Entry 8ZCE (electron microscopy, 3.10 A resolution); this record covers chains A and N of the 5 polymer chains in the assembly.

# Chain A
Molecule: Guanine nucleotide-binding protein G(s) subunit alpha isoforms short
Source organism: Homo sapiens
UniProt: P63092 (GNAS2_HUMAN); residue numbers follow UniProt; this construct covers 2-394
Chain sequence (402 residues; each row starts with the number of its first residue; numbers below 1 keep their minus sign (Met-7 is residue -7)):
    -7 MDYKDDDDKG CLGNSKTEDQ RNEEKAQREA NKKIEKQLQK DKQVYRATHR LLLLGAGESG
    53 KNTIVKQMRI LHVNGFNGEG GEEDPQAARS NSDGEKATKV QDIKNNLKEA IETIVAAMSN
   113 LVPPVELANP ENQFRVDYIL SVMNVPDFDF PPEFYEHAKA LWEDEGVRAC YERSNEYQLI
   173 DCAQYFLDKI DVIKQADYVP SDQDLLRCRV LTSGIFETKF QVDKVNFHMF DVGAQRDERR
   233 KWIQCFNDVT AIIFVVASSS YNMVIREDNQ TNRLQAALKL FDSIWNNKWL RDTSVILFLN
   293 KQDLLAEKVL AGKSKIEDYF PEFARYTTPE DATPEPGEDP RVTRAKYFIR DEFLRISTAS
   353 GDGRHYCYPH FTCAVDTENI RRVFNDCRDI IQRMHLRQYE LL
Disordered / not traced: -7 to 10, 48-52, 62-204, 252-263
Sequence notes: initiating methionine (-7); expression tag (-6 to 1); engineered mutation Asn54 (Ser in P63092), Ala226 (Gly in P63092), Ala268 (Glu in P63092), Lys271 (Asn in P63092), Asp274 (Lys in P63092), Lys280 (Arg in P63092), Asp284 (Thr in P63092), Thr285 (Ile in P63092)

# Chain N
Molecule: Nanobody nb35
Source organism: Lama glama
Notes: antibody fragment or engineered binder
Chain sequence (129 residues; row label = number of the first residue in the row; numbering starts at 0):
     0 MQVQLQESGG GLVQPGGSLR LSCAASGFTF SNYKMNWVRQ APGKGLEWVS DISQSGASIS
    60 YTGSVKGRFT ISRDNAKNTL YLQMNSLKPE DTAVYYCARC PAPFTRDCFD VTSTTYAYRG
   120 QGTQVTVSS
Disordered / not traced: 0, 127-128

# Chain A / chain N interface
Pairs across the interface (28; chain A residue first):
  Arg228(A) - Thr114(N)  hydrogen bond
  Asp229(A) - Asp109(N)
  Asp229(A) - Ser112(N)
  Glu230(A) - Asp109(N)
  Glu230(A) - Ser112(N)
  Glu230(A) - Thr114(N)
  Glu230(A) - Tyr115(N)
  Arg232(A) - Pro100(N)
  Arg232(A) - Tyr115(N)
  Arg232(A) - Tyr117(N)
  Ile235(A) - Phe108(N)  hydrophobic
  Asn264(A) - Glu46(N)  hydrogen bond (backbone-side chain)
  Asn264(A) - Thr61(N)  hydrogen bond
  Gln267(A) - Trp47(N)
  Gln267(A) - Tyr60(N)
  Gln267(A) - Thr61(N)
  Lys271(A) - Trp47(N)
  Leu272(A) - Phe108(N)  hydrophobic
  Ser275(A) - Asp106(N)
  Ser275(A) - Cys107(N)
  Ser275(A) - Phe108(N)
  Ile276(A) - Phe108(N)  hydrophobic
  Asn278(A) - Arg105(N)
  Asn278(A) - Asp106(N)
  Asn279(A) - Asp106(N)
  Asn279(A) - Phe108(N)
  Tyr311(A) - Gly62(N)  hydrogen bond (backbone-backbone)
  Pro313(A) - Gly62(N)
Interface residues without a listed pair, chain A (20 interface residues in all): Arg231, Asp274, Leu282, Asp310, Phe312
Interface residues without a listed pair, chain N (17 interface residues in all): Asp50, Ser63

# Overview
The interface between chain A and chain N involves 20 residues on one side and 17 on the other; the contacts
include 4 hydrogen bonds. Among the polar pairs are Arg228(A)-Thr114(N), Asn264(A)-Glu46(N) and
Asn264(A)-Thr61(N).
Here chain A is Guanine nucleotide-binding protein G(s) subunit alpha isoforms short (Homo sapiens) and chain
N is Nanobody nb35 (Lama glama). Entry 8ZCE (Cryo-EM structure of GPR4 complexed with Gs in pH6.0) was
determined by electron microscopy (same publication as 8ZCF, 9JFT, 9JFV, 9JFW, 9JFX, 9JFZ, 9JHP and 9LGM).
